PDB entry 5TFW | X-ray diffraction, 2.17 A resolution | chains H and L of the 3 polymer chains in the assembly

== Chain H ==
Protein: Antibody 10E8 FAB HEAVY CHAIN
Organism: Homo sapiens
Notes: antibody fragment or engineered binder
Chain sequence (236 residues; each row starts with the number of its first residue; a row labelled like 52A-52C holds insertion residues (52A, then the next letters in order)):
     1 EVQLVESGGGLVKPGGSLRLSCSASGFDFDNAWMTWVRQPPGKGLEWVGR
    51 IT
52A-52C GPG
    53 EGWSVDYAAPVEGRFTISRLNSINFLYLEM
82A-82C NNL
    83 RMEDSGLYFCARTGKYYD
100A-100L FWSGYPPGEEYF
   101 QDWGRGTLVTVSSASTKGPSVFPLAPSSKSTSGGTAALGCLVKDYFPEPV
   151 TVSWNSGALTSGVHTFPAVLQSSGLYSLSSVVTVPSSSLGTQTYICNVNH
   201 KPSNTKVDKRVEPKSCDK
Not modelled in the structure: 216-218
Cystine bridges: Cys-22/Cys-92, Cys-140/Cys-196

== Chain L ==
Protein: Antibody 10E8 FAB LIGHT CHAIN MUTANT2
Organism: Homo sapiens
Notes: antibody fragment or engineered binder
Chain sequence (215 residues; each row starts with the number of its first residue; note: 1 number in that range is skipped by the numbering (no residue carries it; nothing is unmodelled there); a row labelled like 95A-95C holds insertion residues (95A, then the next letters in order)):
     1 SYELTQETG
    11 VSVALGDTVTITCEGDSLESHYASWYQKKPGQAPILLFYGKNNRPSGVPD
    61 RFSGSASGNEASLTISGAQAEDDAEYYCSSRDKSG
95A-95C SRL
    96 SVFGGGTKLTVLSQPKAAPSVTLFPPSSEELQANKATLVCLISDFYPGAV
   146 TVAWKADSSPVKAGVETTTPSKQSNNKYAASSYLSLTPEQWKSHRSYSCQ
   196 VTHEGSTVEKTVAPTECS
Not modelled in the structure: 1-2
Cystine bridges: Cys-23/Cys-88, Cys-135/Cys-194

== Chain H / chain L interface ==
Pairs across the interface (87; chain H residue first):
  Val-37(H) / Phe-98(L)  hydrophobic
  Gln-39(H) / Lys-38(L)
  Gln-39(H) / Tyr-87(L)  hydrogen bond
  Lys-43(H) / Tyr-87(L)
  Gly-44(H) / Tyr-87(L)
  Leu-45(H) / Tyr-87(L)
  Leu-45(H) / Phe-98(L)
  Trp-47(H) / Leu-95C(L)  hydrophobic
  Trp-47(H) / Ser-96(L)
  Trp-47(H) / Phe-98(L)
  Arg-50(H) / Arg-95B(L)  hydrogen bond (side chain-backbone)
  Ser-56(H) / Arg-95B(L)  hydrogen bond
  Asp-58(H) / Arg-95B(L)  salt bridge
  Asp-58(H) / Leu-95C(L)
  Tyr-59(H) / Leu-95C(L)
  Phe-91(H) / Lys-38(L)
  Phe-91(H) / Pro-44(L)
  Tyr-98(H) / Tyr-32(L)  hydrophobic
  Tyr-98(H) / Tyr-49(L)  hydrophobic
  Tyr-98(H) / Gly-50(L)
  Tyr-98(H) / Lys-51(L)  hydrogen bond (side chain-backbone)
  Tyr-98(H) / Asn-53(L)
  Ser-100C(H) / Tyr-32(L)  hydrogen bond
  Tyr-100E(H) / Ser-30(L)
  Tyr-100E(H) / His-31(L)
  Tyr-100E(H) / Gly-95(L)
  Pro-100F(H) / His-31(L)
  Pro-100F(H) / Gly-95(L)
  Pro-100G(H) / Arg-91(L)  hydrogen bond (backbone-side chain)
  Pro-100G(H) / Gly-95(L)
  Pro-100G(H) / Ser-95A(L)
  Gly-100H(H) / His-31(L)  hydrogen bond (backbone-side chain)
  Gly-100H(H) / Arg-91(L)  hydrogen bond (backbone-side chain)
  Glu-100I(H) / His-31(L)  salt bridge
  Glu-100I(H) / Tyr-32(L)
  Glu-100I(H) / Arg-91(L)
  Glu-100J(H) / Arg-91(L)  salt bridge
  Glu-100J(H) / Arg-95B(L)
  Tyr-100K(H) / Ser-34(L)
  Tyr-100K(H) / Tyr-36(L)
  Tyr-100K(H) / Leu-46(L)  hydrophobic
  Tyr-100K(H) / Tyr-49(L)  hydrophobic
  Phe-100L(H) / Tyr-36(L)  hydrogen bond (backbone-side chain)
  Phe-100L(H) / Leu-46(L)
  Phe-100L(H) / Ser-89(L)
  Phe-100L(H) / Phe-98(L)  hydrophobic
  Trp-103(H) / Pro-44(L)  hydrophobic
  Gly-104(H) / Ala-43(L)
  Arg-105(H) / Gly-41(L)  hydrogen bond (side chain-backbone)
  Arg-105(H) / Gln-42(L)
  Phe-122(H) / Ser-122(L)
  Phe-122(H) / Glu-124(L)
  Phe-122(H) / Glu-125(L)
  Pro-123(H) / Ser-122(L)
  Pro-123(H) / Glu-124(L)
  Leu-124(H) / Phe-119(L)  hydrophobic
  Ala-125(H) / Phe-119(L)
  Ala-137(H) / Phe-119(L)
  Leu-141(H) / Tyr-178(L)  hydrophobic
  Lys-143(H) / Glu-125(L)
  Lys-143(H) / Thr-132(L)
  His-164(H) / Ser-138(L)
  His-164(H) / Gln-168(L)
  His-164(H) / Ala-174(L)
  Phe-166(H) / Leu-136(L)  hydrophobic
  Phe-166(H) / Ile-137(L)
  Phe-166(H) / Ala-174(L)  hydrophobic
  Phe-166(H) / Ala-175(L)
  Phe-166(H) / Ser-176(L)
  Pro-167(H) / Thr-163(L)
  Pro-167(H) / Ser-166(L)
  Ala-168(H) / Thr-163(L)
  Val-169(H) / Glu-161(L)
  Val-169(H) / Thr-163(L)
  Val-169(H) / Tyr-178(L)  hydrophobic
  Leu-170(H) / Glu-161(L)
  Gln-171(H) / Glu-161(L)
  Ser-172(H) / Glu-161(L)  hydrogen bond (backbone-side chain)
  Leu-178(H) / Tyr-178(L)
  Ser-179(H) / Val-134(L)
  Ser-179(H) / Tyr-178(L)  hydrogen bond
  Val-181(H) / Phe-119(L)  hydrophobic
  Val-181(H) / Leu-136(L)  hydrophobic
  Lys-209(H) / Glu-124(L)  salt bridge
  Lys-214(H) / Ser-123(L)
  Lys-214(H) / Cys-212(L)
  Lys-214(H) / Ser-213(L)
Also at the interface, not in a pair above, chain H (52 interface residues in all): Glu-46, Asp-100, Gln-101, Val-121, Lys-129, Ser-130, Leu-138, Ser-177
Also at the interface, not in a pair above, chain L (50 interface residues in all): Ser-90, Ser-94, Val-97, Gly-100, Thr-117, Lys-205

== Summary ==
52 residues of chain H face 50 of chain L across their interface; the contacts include 12 hydrogen bonds and 4
salt bridges. Polar contacts include Asp-58(H)/Arg-95B(L), Glu-100I(H)/His-31(L) and Glu-100J(H)/Arg-91(L).
Here chain H is Antibody 10E8 FAB HEAVY CHAIN and chain L is Antibody 10E8 FAB LIGHT CHAIN MUTANT2, both from
Homo sapiens. Entry 5TFW (Crystal structure of 10E8 Fab light chain mutant2 against the MPER region of the
HIV-1 Env ...) was determined by X-ray diffraction together with 5SY8, 5T29, 5T5B, 5T6L, 5T80 and 5T85 from
the same study.
